1K53 - chain A; structure by X-ray diffraction, 2.10 A resolution.

[Chain A]
Name: Protein L
From: Finegoldia magna
Notes: fragment: B1 Domain (Residues 111-173)
Reference sequence: Q51912 (Q51912_PEPMA); residues 2-64 here correspond to UniProt positions 111-173 (UniProt number = residue number + 109)
Sequence (72 residues; numbered -7 to 64; the number before each row is that of its first residue; numbers below 1 keep their minus sign (Met-7 is residue -7)):
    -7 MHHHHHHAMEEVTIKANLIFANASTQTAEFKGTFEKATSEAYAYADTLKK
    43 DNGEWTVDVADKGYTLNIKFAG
Differences from the reference sequence: expression tag (-7 to 1); engineered mutation Ala15 (Gly124 in Q51912), Trp47 (Tyr156 in Q51912)
Metal / ion sites: Zn2+ site 1: His-6 (shared with 1 residue of chain B); Zn2+ site 2: His-5, His-3, Glu46 (shared with 1 residue of chain B); Zn2+ site 3: His-4, His-2, Glu2, Glu27; Zn2+ site 4: His-2 (shared with 1 residue of chain B); Zn2+ site 5: His-1 (shared with 3 residues of chain B); Zn2+ site 6: Asp38 (shared with 1 residue of chain B); Zn2+ site 7: Asp43 (shared with 1 residue of chain B)

[In short]
His-5, His-3 and Glu46 form the Zn2+ site 2. His-4, His-2, Glu2 and Glu27 form the Zn2+ site 3.
Chain A is Protein L (Finegoldia magna); the structure, Monomeric Protein L B1 Domain with a G15A Mutation,
was determined by X-ray diffraction, deposited together with 1K50 and 1K52.
